6RAX - chains L and N of the 13 polymer chains in the assembly; structure by electron microscopy, 3.99 A resolution.

# Chain L
Molecule: Probable DNA replication complex GINS protein PSF2
Source organism: Drosophila melanogaster
UniProtKB: Q9VQY9 (PSF2_DROME); residue numbers follow UniProt; this construct covers 1-203
Chain sequence (203 residues; numbered 1 to 203; the number before each row is that of its first residue):
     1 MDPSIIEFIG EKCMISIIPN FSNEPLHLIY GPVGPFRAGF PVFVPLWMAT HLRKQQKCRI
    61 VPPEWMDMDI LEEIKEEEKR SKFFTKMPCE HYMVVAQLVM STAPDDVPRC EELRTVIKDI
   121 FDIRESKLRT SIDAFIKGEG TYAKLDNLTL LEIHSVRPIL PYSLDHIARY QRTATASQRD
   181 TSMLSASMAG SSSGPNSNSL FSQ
Disordered / not traced: 186-203

# Chain N
Molecule: DNA replication complex GINS protein SLD5
Source organism: Drosophila melanogaster
UniProtKB: Q9VBI1 (Q9VBI1_DROME); residue numbers follow UniProt; this construct covers 1-228
Chain sequence (228 residues; numbered 1 to 228; the number before each row is that of its first residue):
     1 MSDVEDVPET QLEIDVSDGA GLEDEDDDDM EQITAQKVLE IIETAWINEM CAPEILPSQT
    61 DMLELMVSQV AHMEEQMRDL DKNDFRAVVH SMELERVRYI MASYLRCRLQ KIETFTQHIL
   121 NQEESREPDD KRLSPEETKF AQEFASNVDE YFHKVATQYM PNQQRGEAEQ RIVTPNLMSH
   181 VFLKANVAVP AVIVGVDDEE VDMAAGSQHI IPYQLVADLI QNNQAQLI
Disordered / not traced: 1-20

# How chain L and chain N interact
Residue-residue contacts (57):
  M1(L) - M50(N)
  I5(L) - M50(N)  hydrophobic
  F8(L) - R96(N)
  F8(L) - Y99(N)  hydrophobic
  I9(L) - E43(N)
  I9(L) - I47(N)  hydrophobic
  K12(L) - R96(N)
  F21(L) - F85(N)  hydrophobic
  N23(L) - R86(N)
  E24(L) - F85(N)
  E24(L) - R86(N)  salt bridge
  P25(L) - N83(N)
  P25(L) - F85(N)  hydrophobic
  L26(L) - L80(N)  hydrophobic
  L26(L) - N83(N)
  L26(L) - R86(N)  hydrogen bond (backbone-side chain)
  H27(L) - R86(N)  hydrogen bond (backbone-side chain)
  L28(L) - R86(N)
  I29(L) - M73(N)  hydrophobic
  I29(L) - H90(N)
  Y30(L) - Q76(N)
  P32(L) - T34(N)
  P32(L) - Q36(N)
  F36(L) - R86(N)
  W47(L) - V89(N)  hydrophobic
  W47(L) - M92(N)  hydrophobic
  W47(L) - E93(N)
  W47(L) - R96(N)
  M48(L) - V89(N)  hydrophobic
  H51(L) - M92(N)
  K57(L) - F85(N)
  G140(L) - I210(N)
  G140(L) - I211(N)
  G140(L) - P212(N)
  T141(L) - D198(N)  hydrogen bond
  T141(L) - E199(N)  hydrogen bond (side chain-backbone)
  T141(L) - H209(N)
  T141(L) - I210(N)  hydrogen bond (backbone-backbone)
  T141(L) - I211(N)
  Y142(L) - H209(N)
  Y142(L) - I210(N)
  A143(L) - Q208(N)
  A143(L) - H209(N)
  A143(L) - I210(N)
  K144(L) - Q208(N)
  L145(L) - L183(N)
  L145(L) - G206(N)
  L145(L) - S207(N)
  L145(L) - Q208(N)
  L145(L) - I228(N)  hydrophobic
  D146(L) - G206(N)
  D146(L) - S207(N)  hydrogen bond
  I153(L) - F182(N)  hydrophobic
  R157(L) - F182(N)
  P161(L) - H180(N)
  D165(L) - H180(N)
  R172(L) - H180(N)  hydrogen bond
Interface residues without a listed pair, chain L (34 interface residues in all): G31, L164
Interface residues without a listed pair, chain N (33 interface residues in all): V88, I100, E200

# Summary
Chain L and chain N form an interface of 34 and 33 residues respectively, with 7 hydrogen bonds and 1 salt
bridge. Polar pairs include E24(L)-R86(N), L26(L)-R86(N) and H27(L)-R86(N).
Here chain L is Probable DNA replication complex GINS protein PSF2 and chain N is DNA replication complex GINS
protein SLD5, both from Drosophila melanogaster. Entry 6RAX (D. melanogaster CMG-DNA, State 1B) was determined
by electron microscopy together with 6RAZ, 6RAW and 6RAY from the same study.
